PDB entry 6WTH | electron microscopy, 3.06 A resolution | chains A and B of the 7 polymer chains in the assembly

== Chain A ==
Protein: Amiloride-sensitive sodium channel subunit alpha
Organism: Homo sapiens
UniProt: P37088 (SCNNA_HUMAN); residue numbers follow UniProt; this construct covers 1-669
Chain sequence (669 residues; numbered 1 to 669; the number before each row is that of its first residue):
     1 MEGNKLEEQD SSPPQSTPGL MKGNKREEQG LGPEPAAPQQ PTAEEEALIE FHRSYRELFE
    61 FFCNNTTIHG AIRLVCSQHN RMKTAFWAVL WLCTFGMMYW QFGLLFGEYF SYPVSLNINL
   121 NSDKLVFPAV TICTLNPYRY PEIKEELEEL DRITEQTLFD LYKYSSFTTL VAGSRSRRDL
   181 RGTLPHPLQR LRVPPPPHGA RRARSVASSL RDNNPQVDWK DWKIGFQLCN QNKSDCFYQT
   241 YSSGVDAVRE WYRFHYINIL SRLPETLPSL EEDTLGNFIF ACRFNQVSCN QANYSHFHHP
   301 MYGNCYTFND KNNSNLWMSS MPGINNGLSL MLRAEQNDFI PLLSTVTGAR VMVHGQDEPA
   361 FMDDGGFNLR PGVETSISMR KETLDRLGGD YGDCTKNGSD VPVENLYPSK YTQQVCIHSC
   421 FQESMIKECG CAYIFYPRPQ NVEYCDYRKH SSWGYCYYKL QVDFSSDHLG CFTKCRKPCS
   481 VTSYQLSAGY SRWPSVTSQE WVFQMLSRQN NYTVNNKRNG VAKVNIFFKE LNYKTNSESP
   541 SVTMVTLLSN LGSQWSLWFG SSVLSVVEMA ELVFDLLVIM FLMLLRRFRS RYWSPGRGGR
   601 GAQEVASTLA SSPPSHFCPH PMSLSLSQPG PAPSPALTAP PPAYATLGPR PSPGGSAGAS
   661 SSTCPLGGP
Not modelled in the structure: 1-113, 167-182, 192-222, 542-669
Disulfide bonds: Cys133-Cys305, Cys229-Cys236, Cys282-Cys289, Cys394-Cys479, Cys416-Cys475, Cys420-Cys471, Cys429-Cys456, Cys431-Cys445
Glycans and other covalent adducts: N-acetylglucosamine (NAG) linked to Asn232, Asn397
Bound ions: Na+: Leu135, Asp338, Val346
Reported in the primary citation:
  - contacts within the chain: Tyr162-Arg190, Leu161-Tyr162 (hydrophobic contact), Leu188-Trp251 (hydrophobic contact), Leu188-Ile224 (hydrophobic contact)
  - Na+ coordination: Leu135, Asp338, Val346
  - Na+ coordination through a water molecule: Ser344
  - conformationally variable residues (order/disorder transition): Gly225

== Chain B ==
Protein: Amiloride-sensitive sodium channel subunit beta
Organism: Homo sapiens
UniProt: P51168 (SCNNB_HUMAN); numbering as in UniProt (aligned over 1-640)
Chain sequence (640 residues; row label = number of the first residue in the row):
     1 MHVKKYLLKG LHRLQKGPGY TYKELLVWYC DNTNTHGPKR IICEGPKKKA MWFLLTLLFA
    61 ALVCWQWGIF IRTYLSWEVS VSLSVGFKTM DFPAVTICNA SPFKYSKIKH LLKDLDELME
   121 AVLERILAPE LSHANATRNL NFSIWNHTPL VLIDERNPHH PMVLDLFGDN HNGLTSSSAS
   181 EKICNAHGCK MAMRLCSLNR TQCTFRNFTS ATQALTEWYI LQATNIFAQV PQQELVEMSY
   241 PGEQMILACL FGAEPCNYRN FTSIFYPHYG NCYIFNWGMT EKALPSANPG TEFGLKLILD
   301 IGQEDYVPFL ASTAGVRLML HEQRSYPFIR DEGIYAMSGT ETSIGVLVDK LQRMGEPYSP
   361 CTVNGSEVPV QNFYSDYNTT YSIQACLRSC FQDHMIRNCN CGHYLYPLPR GEKYCNNRDF
   421 PDWAHCYSDL QMSVAQRETC IGMCKESCND TQYKMTISMA DWPSEASEDW IFHVLSQERD
   481 QSTNITLSRK GIVKLNIYFQ EFNYRTIEES AANNIVWLLS NLGGQFGFWM GGSVLCLIEF
   541 GEIIIDFVWI TIIKLVALAK SLRQRRAQAS YAGPPPTVAE LVEAHTNFGF QPDTAPRSPN
   601 TGPYPSEQAL PIPGTPPPNY DSLRLQPLDV IESDSEGDAI
Not modelled in the structure: 1-77, 132-138, 168-178, 482-485, 513-640
Disulfide bonds: Cys98-Cys272, Cys184-Cys189, Cys196-Cys203, Cys249-Cys256, Cys361-Cys448, Cys386-Cys444, Cys390-Cys440, Cys399-Cys426, Cys401-Cys415
Glycans and other covalent adducts: N-acetylglucosamine (NAG) linked to Asn141, Asn207, Asn260, Asn449

== Chain A / chain B interface ==
Contacting residue pairs (100; chain A residue first):
  Leu116(A) - Val81(B)
  Tyr162(A) - His473(B)  hydrogen bond (backbone-side chain)
  Tyr162(A) - Val474(B)
  Tyr162(A) - Gln477(B)
  Tyr162(A) - Glu478(B)  hydrogen bond
  Lys163(A) - His473(B)
  Tyr164(A) - Asp469(B)
  Tyr164(A) - Trp470(B)
  Tyr164(A) - His473(B)
  Thr240(A) - Pro255(B)
  Tyr241(A) - Leu250(B)  hydrophobic
  Tyr241(A) - Pro255(B)  hydrophobic
  Ser242(A) - Cys249(B)  hydrogen bond (side chain-backbone)
  Ser242(A) - Pro255(B)
  Ser242(A) - Cys256(B)  hydrogen bond (side chain-backbone)
  Ser243(A) - Leu247(B)
  Ser243(A) - Ala248(B)
  Ser243(A) - Glu478(B)
  Gly244(A) - Val474(B)
  Gly244(A) - Glu478(B)  hydrogen bond (backbone-side chain)
  Val245(A) - Ile298(B)  hydrophobic
  Val245(A) - Val474(B)
  Val245(A) - Leu475(B)  hydrophobic
  Asp246(A) - Ala248(B)
  Asp246(A) - Leu250(B)
  Asp246(A) - Ile298(B)
  Arg249(A) - Trp462(B)
  Arg249(A) - Lys494(B)
  Glu250(A) - Lys296(B)  salt bridge
  Arg253(A) - Glu292(B)  salt bridge
  Met301(A) - Glu292(B)
  Tyr302(A) - Thr291(B)
  Gln336(A) - Ser464(B)
  Gln336(A) - Glu465(B)
  Asn337(A) - Glu465(B)
  Asp338(A) - Ser464(B)
  Pro341(A) - Ala466(B)
  Pro341(A) - Ser467(B)
  Pro341(A) - Trp470(B)  hydrogen bond (backbone-side chain)
  Leu342(A) - Trp470(B)
  Ser344(A) - Ser464(B)
  Thr345(A) - Trp462(B)  hydrogen bond (backbone-side chain)
  Thr345(A) - Ser467(B)
  Thr345(A) - Trp470(B)
  Thr345(A) - Ile471(B)
  Val346(A) - Glu341(B)
  Val346(A) - Asp461(B)
  Val346(A) - Trp462(B)
  Thr347(A) - Ala460(B)
  Thr347(A) - Asp461(B)  hydrogen bond (side chain-backbone)
  Thr347(A) - Ser464(B)
  Asp363(A) - Gly290(B)
  Asp363(A) - Thr291(B)
  Asp363(A) - Glu292(B)
  Asp363(A) - Tyr498(B)
  Asp364(A) - Pro289(B)
  Asp364(A) - Gly290(B)
  Asp364(A) - Tyr498(B)
  Asp364(A) - Gln500(B)
  Gly366(A) - Tyr498(B)
  Phe367(A) - Ile457(B)
  Phe367(A) - Ser458(B)
  Asn368(A) - Ser343(B)  hydrogen bond
  Asn368(A) - Ser458(B)  hydrogen bond
  Asn368(A) - Met459(B)
  Asn368(A) - Ala460(B)
  Leu369(A) - Met459(B)  hydrogen bond (backbone-backbone)
  Leu369(A) - Ala460(B)
  Arg370(A) - Met459(B)
  Arg370(A) - Ala460(B)
  Pro371(A) - Asp461(B)
  Leu384(A) - Val85(B)  hydrophobic
  Thr412(A) - Glu501(B)
  Gln413(A) - Phe87(B)
  Gln414(A) - Phe87(B)
  Gln414(A) - Pro289(B)
  Gln414(A) - Glu501(B)
  Phe435(A) - Glu292(B)
  Tyr457(A) - Phe293(B)
  Tyr458(A) - Ala253(B)  hydrophobic
  Gln461(A) - Asn288(B)  hydrogen bond
  Gln461(A) - Phe293(B)
  Phe464(A) - Asn288(B)
  Phe472(A) - Phe87(B)  hydrophobic
  Phe472(A) - Thr89(B)
  Phe472(A) - Ala287(B)
  Lys477(A) - Tyr504(B)  hydrogen bond
  Val481(A) - Val85(B)  hydrophobic
  Val481(A) - Phe502(B)  hydrophobic
  Thr482(A) - Phe502(B)
  Ser483(A) - Phe502(B)
  Tyr490(A) - Ile457(B)
  Asn515(A) - Glu465(B)  hydrogen bond
  Arg518(A) - Pro463(B)  hydrogen bond (side chain-backbone)
  Arg518(A) - Ser464(B)
  Arg518(A) - Glu465(B)  salt bridge
  Arg518(A) - Glu468(B)  salt bridge
  Arg518(A) - Arg489(B)
  Asn536(A) - Leu83(B)
  Glu538(A) - Leu83(B)
Other interface residues (no listed pair), chain A (61 interface residues in all): Leu158, Lys223, Gln239, Val248, Arg350, Arg386, Tyr436, Ser465, Leu486
Other interface residues (no listed pair), chain B (56 interface residues in all): Glu254, Met337, Thr340, Thr456, Phe499, Arg505
The authors on this interface:
  - residue pairs: Tyr162(A)-Glu478(B) (hydrogen bond), Tyr162(A)-Val474(B) (hydrophobic contact)

== Summary ==
Chain A and chain B form an interface of 61 and 56 residues respectively; the contacts include 15 hydrogen
bonds and 4 salt bridges. Polar pairs include Glu250(A)-Lys296(B), Arg253(A)-Glu292(B) and
Arg518(A)-Glu465(B). The paper describes a hydrogen bond between Tyr162(A) and Glu478(B); a hydrophobic
contact between Tyr162(A) and Val474(B). The paper reports Na+ coordination by Leu135(A), Asp338(A) and
Val346(A); water-mediated Na+ coordination by Ser344(A).
Here chain A is Amiloride-sensitive sodium channel subunit alpha and chain B is Amiloride-sensitive sodium
channel subunit beta, both from Homo sapiens. Entry 6WTH (Full-length human ENaC ECD) was determined by
electron microscopy.
